Entry 8IUJ (electron microscopy, 3.06 A resolution); this record covers chains 5B and 4I of the 60 polymer chains in the assembly.

[Chain 5B]
Protein: COX5b-2
From: Euglena gracilis
Sequence (174 residues; row label = number of the first residue in the row):
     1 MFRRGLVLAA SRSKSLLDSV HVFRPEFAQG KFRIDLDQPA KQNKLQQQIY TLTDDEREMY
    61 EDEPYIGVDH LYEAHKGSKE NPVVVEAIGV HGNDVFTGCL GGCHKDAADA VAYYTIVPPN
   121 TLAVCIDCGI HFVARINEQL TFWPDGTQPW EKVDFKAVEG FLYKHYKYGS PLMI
Unresolved in the structure: 1-17
Bound ions: Zn2+: Cys99, Cys103, Cys128

[Chain 4I]
Protein: COXEG9
From: Euglena gracilis
Sequence (274 residues; each row starts with the number of its first residue):
     1 MMNKGRILLG TNPGDIALNS KRFTVGKFVA WACGGWGLKD WIFPSLFIGR GDGPDFDRIV
    61 KHTLQSSSAI EKVNWFDSPF ACYTEWFVEH FPGFFDSRYR FEMSAKTILA NKYPIKDFPV
   121 VDMRSWRSSR LFDLFEVPHP EHTFVFGGPV LLNTEAKRAE RLEQEWHGKD GTFVDVHPLN
   181 VATESHTEVS VIGGIKVYNG VWQGGKDSWK RDSAKPELTA PFHSPIWYRN MFIVKNADQL
   241 VEHFGENLSD ETWQEVRKEH LAFHERFHKD YSFA
Unresolved in the structure: 1-9
Ligand contacts: 1,2-Distearoyl-sn-glycerophosphoethanolamine (3PE): Trp31, Gly35, Trp36, Gly37, Leu38, Lys39, Phe47

[How chain 5B and chain 4I interact]
Contacting residue pairs - 104 pairs, chain 5B then chain 4I:
  Ile49(5B) - Thr154(4I)
  Leu52(5B) - Leu162(4I)  hydrophobic
  Glu56(5B) - Leu162(4I)
  Met59(5B) - Leu162(4I)  hydrophobic
  Met59(5B) - Glu165(4I)
  Tyr60(5B) - Ala159(4I)  hydrophobic
  Tyr60(5B) - Leu162(4I)  hydrophobic
  Glu63(5B) - Arg161(4I)  salt bridge
  Pro64(5B) - Arg161(4I)
  Ile66(5B) - Asp175(4I)
  His75(5B) - Glu246(4I)  salt bridge
  Lys76(5B) - Glu155(4I)
  Ser78(5B) - Glu246(4I)
  Lys79(5B) - Asp117(4I)  salt bridge
  Lys79(5B) - Trp209(4I)
  Lys79(5B) - Met231(4I)
  Lys79(5B) - Glu246(4I)  hydrogen bond (backbone-side chain)
  Lys79(5B) - Asn247(4I)  hydrogen bond
  Glu80(5B) - Trp209(4I)
  Pro82(5B) - Trp209(4I)
  Val83(5B) - Leu152(4I)  hydrophobic
  Val83(5B) - Glu155(4I)
  Val84(5B) - Glu155(4I)
  Val84(5B) - Lys206(4I)
  Val85(5B) - Leu152(4I)  hydrophobic
  Val85(5B) - Glu155(4I)
  Ala87(5B) - Val150(4I)  hydrophobic
  Ile88(5B) - Phe146(4I)
  Gly89(5B) - Phe146(4I)
  Val90(5B) - Phe146(4I)  hydrophobic
  Asp94(5B) - Arg124(4I)  salt bridge
  Phe96(5B) - Leu134(4I)  hydrophobic
  Phe96(5B) - Phe135(4I)  hydrophobic
  Phe96(5B) - Phe144(4I)  hydrophobic
  Phe96(5B) - Pro149(4I)
  Phe96(5B) - Val150(4I)  hydrogen bond (backbone-backbone)
  Thr97(5B) - Val150(4I)  hydrogen bond (side chain-backbone)
  Thr97(5B) - Leu152(4I)
  Gly98(5B) - Val150(4I)  hydrogen bond (backbone-backbone)
  Gly98(5B) - Leu151(4I)
  Gly98(5B) - Leu152(4I)  hydrogen bond (backbone-backbone)
  Gly98(5B) - Asn153(4I)
  Cys99(5B) - Arg127(4I)
  Cys99(5B) - Asn153(4I)
  Leu100(5B) - Leu151(4I)  hydrophobic
  Leu100(5B) - Asn153(4I)
  His104(5B) - His243(4I)
  Asp106(5B) - Gln239(4I)
  Asp106(5B) - His243(4I)  salt bridge
  Ala107(5B) - Gln239(4I)
  Val111(5B) - Ser129(4I)
  Ala112(5B) - Ser129(4I)
  Tyr113(5B) - Arg127(4I)  hydrogen bond (backbone-side chain)
  Tyr113(5B) - Ser128(4I)
  Tyr113(5B) - Asn236(4I)
  Tyr114(5B) - Arg127(4I)
  Tyr114(5B) - Ser128(4I)  hydrogen bond (backbone-backbone)
  Tyr114(5B) - Ser129(4I)
  Tyr114(5B) - Leu131(4I)  hydrophobic
  Tyr114(5B) - Leu134(4I)  hydrophobic
  Tyr114(5B) - Pro149(4I)  hydrophobic
  Thr115(5B) - Arg127(4I)  hydrogen bond
  Thr115(5B) - Leu134(4I)
  Thr115(5B) - Val234(4I)
  Ile116(5B) - Arg124(4I)
  Pro118(5B) - Arg124(4I)
  Pro118(5B) - Phe232(4I)
  Asn120(5B) - Asp212(4I)
  Thr121(5B) - Asn230(4I)  hydrogen bond (side chain-backbone)
  Leu122(5B) - Trp209(4I)  hydrophobic
  Leu122(5B) - Arg229(4I)
  Leu122(5B) - Asn230(4I)
  Leu122(5B) - Met231(4I)
  Leu122(5B) - Phe232(4I)  hydrogen bond (backbone-backbone)
  Ala123(5B) - Phe232(4I)
  Val124(5B) - Met231(4I)  hydrophobic
  Val124(5B) - Phe232(4I)  hydrogen bond (backbone-backbone)
  Val124(5B) - Ile233(4I)
  Val124(5B) - Val234(4I)  hydrogen bond (backbone-backbone)
  Val124(5B) - Phe244(4I)
  Cys125(5B) - Arg127(4I)
  Cys125(5B) - Val234(4I)  hydrophobic
  Cys125(5B) - His243(4I)
  Ile126(5B) - Ile233(4I)  hydrophobic
  Ile126(5B) - Val234(4I)  hydrogen bond (backbone-backbone)
  Ile126(5B) - Lys235(4I)
  Ile126(5B) - Glu242(4I)
  Ile126(5B) - His243(4I)  hydrogen bond (backbone-backbone)
  Ile126(5B) - Phe244(4I)  hydrophobic
  Asp127(5B) - Arg127(4I)  salt bridge
  Asp127(5B) - Lys235(4I)
  Asp127(5B) - Asn236(4I)  hydrogen bond (side chain-backbone)
  Asp127(5B) - Gln239(4I)  hydrogen bond (backbone-side chain)
  Asp127(5B) - His243(4I)
  Gly129(5B) - His243(4I)
  His131(5B) - Met231(4I)
  His131(5B) - Glu246(4I)  salt bridge
  His131(5B) - Asn247(4I)  hydrogen bond
  Phe132(5B) - Leu152(4I)  hydrophobic
  Phe132(5B) - Val234(4I)  hydrophobic
  Val133(5B) - Trp209(4I)  hydrophobic
  Arg135(5B) - Gly205(4I)  hydrogen bond (side chain-backbone)
  Leu172(5B) - Phe146(4I)  hydrophobic
  Ile174(5B) - Val145(4I)  hydrophobic
Interface residues without a listed pair, chain 5B (55 interface residues in all): Glu86, Val117, Cys128
Interface residues without a listed pair, chain 4I (45 interface residues in all): Trp166, Ser213, Val241, Gly245

[In short]
55 residues of chain 5B and 45 residues of chain 4I are in contact, with 19 hydrogen bonds and 7 salt bridges.
Polar contacts include Glu63(5B)-Arg161(4I), His75(5B)-Glu246(4I) and Lys79(5B)-Asp117(4I). Ligands of chain
4I: 1,2-Distearoyl-sn-glycerophosphoethanolamine. Cys99(5B), Cys103(5B) and Cys128(5B) coordinate Zn2+.
Chain 5B is COX5b-2 and chain 4I is COXEG9, both from Euglena gracilis; the structure, Cryo-EM structure of
Euglena gracilis super-complex III2+IV2, composite, was determined by electron microscopy.
